3V7F - chains A and B; structure by X-ray diffraction, 2.90 A resolution.

== Chain A (and B) ==
Protein: Putative uncharacterized protein
Organism: Streptococcus pyogenes
Notes: chain B of this document is another copy of the same molecule, construct and numbering; everything in this record applies to it too
UniProt: Q99ZV9 (Q99ZV9_STRP1); numbering as in UniProt (aligned over 1-220)
Chain sequence (224 residues; row label = number of the first residue in the row; numbers below 1 keep their minus sign (Gly-3 is residue -3)):
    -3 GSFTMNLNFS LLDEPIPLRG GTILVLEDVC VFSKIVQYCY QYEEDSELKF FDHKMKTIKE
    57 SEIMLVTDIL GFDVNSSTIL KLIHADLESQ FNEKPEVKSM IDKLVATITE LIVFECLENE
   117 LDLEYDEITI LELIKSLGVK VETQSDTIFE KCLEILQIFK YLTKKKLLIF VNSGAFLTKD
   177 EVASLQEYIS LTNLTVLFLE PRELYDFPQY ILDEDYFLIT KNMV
Not modelled in the structure: -3 to 0, 49-50, 220 (chain B: -3 to -1, 220)
Sequence notes: expression tag (-3 to 0)
Metal / ion sites: Ca2+ site 1: Glu123, Glu128; Ca2+ site 2: Glu138, Asp142, Glu150

== Interface between chain A and chain B ==
Residue-residue contacts (49; chain A residue first):
  Val25(A) - Ala171(B)
  Val25(A) - Phe172(B)
  Val25(A) - Leu173(B)
  Val25(A) - Thr174(B)
  Val25(A) - Tyr201(B)
  Cys26(A) - Thr174(B)
  Phe28(A) - Ala171(B)
  Phe28(A) - Phe172(B)  hydrophobic
  Ser29(A) - Ile144(B)
  Ser29(A) - Phe172(B)  hydrogen bond (side chain-backbone)
  Lys30(A) - Asp142(B)
  Val32(A) - Ile144(B)  hydrophobic
  Val32(A) - Phe172(B)  hydrophobic
  Gln33(A) - Leu66(B)
  Gln33(A) - Asp142(B)  hydrogen bond (side chain-backbone)
  Gln33(A) - Thr143(B)
  Gln33(A) - Ile144(B)
  Tyr36(A) - Asp64(B)  hydrogen bond
  Tyr36(A) - Leu66(B)  hydrophobic
  Tyr36(A) - Gly67(B)  hydrogen bond (side chain-backbone)
  Thr63(A) - Thr63(B)
  Thr63(A) - Asp64(B)  hydrogen bond
  Asp64(A) - Tyr36(B)  hydrogen bond
  Asp64(A) - Asp64(B)
  Leu66(A) - Gln33(B)
  Leu66(A) - Tyr36(B)  hydrophobic
  Gln140(A) - Gln37(B)
  Ser141(A) - Gln33(B)
  Ser141(A) - Gln37(B)
  Asp142(A) - Gln33(B)  hydrogen bond (backbone-side chain)
  Asp142(A) - Gln37(B)
  Thr143(A) - Gln33(B)
  Ile144(A) - Ser29(B)
  Ile144(A) - Val32(B)  hydrophobic
  Val167(A) - Phe172(B)  hydrophobic
  Asn168(A) - Asn168(B)  hydrogen bond
  Asn168(A) - Ala171(B)
  Ala171(A) - Phe28(B)
  Ala171(A) - Asn168(B)
  Ala171(A) - Pro197(B)  hydrophobic
  Phe172(A) - Val25(B)
  Phe172(A) - Phe28(B)  hydrophobic
  Phe172(A) - Ser29(B)  hydrogen bond (backbone-side chain)
  Leu173(A) - Val25(B)
  Thr174(A) - Val25(B)
  Thr174(A) - Cys26(B)
  Pro197(A) - Arg198(B)
  Arg198(A) - Arg198(B)
  Tyr201(A) - Val25(B)
Interface residues without a listed pair, chain A (27 interface residues in all): Gln37, Gly67
Interface residues without a listed pair, chain B (24 interface residues in all): Val167

== Overview ==
27 residues of chain A and 24 residues of chain B are in contact, with 9 hydrogen bonds. Polar contacts
include Ser29(A)-Phe172(B), Gln33(A)-Asp142(B) and Tyr36(A)-Asp64(B). Glu123(A) and Glu128(A) coordinate Ca2+
site 1. Glu138(A), Asp142(A) and Glu150(A) coordinate Ca2+ site 2.
Both chains are Putative uncharacterized protein (Streptococcus pyogenes). Entry 3V7F (Crystal Structure of
Streptococcus pyogenes Csn2) was determined by X-ray diffraction (same publication as 3TOC).
